3QT1 - chains A and E of the 12 polymer chains in the assembly; structure by X-ray diffraction, 4.30 A resolution (low resolution: residue-level contacts below are approximate; hydrogen-bond / salt-bridge calls are withheld).

Chain A:
Protein: DNA-directed RNA polymerase II subunit RPB1
Organism: Saccharomyces cerevisiae
Notes: EC 2.7.7.6
Reference sequence: P04050 (RPB1_YEAST); residue numbers follow UniProt; this construct covers 1-1733
Chain sequence (1733 residues; each row starts with the number of its first residue):
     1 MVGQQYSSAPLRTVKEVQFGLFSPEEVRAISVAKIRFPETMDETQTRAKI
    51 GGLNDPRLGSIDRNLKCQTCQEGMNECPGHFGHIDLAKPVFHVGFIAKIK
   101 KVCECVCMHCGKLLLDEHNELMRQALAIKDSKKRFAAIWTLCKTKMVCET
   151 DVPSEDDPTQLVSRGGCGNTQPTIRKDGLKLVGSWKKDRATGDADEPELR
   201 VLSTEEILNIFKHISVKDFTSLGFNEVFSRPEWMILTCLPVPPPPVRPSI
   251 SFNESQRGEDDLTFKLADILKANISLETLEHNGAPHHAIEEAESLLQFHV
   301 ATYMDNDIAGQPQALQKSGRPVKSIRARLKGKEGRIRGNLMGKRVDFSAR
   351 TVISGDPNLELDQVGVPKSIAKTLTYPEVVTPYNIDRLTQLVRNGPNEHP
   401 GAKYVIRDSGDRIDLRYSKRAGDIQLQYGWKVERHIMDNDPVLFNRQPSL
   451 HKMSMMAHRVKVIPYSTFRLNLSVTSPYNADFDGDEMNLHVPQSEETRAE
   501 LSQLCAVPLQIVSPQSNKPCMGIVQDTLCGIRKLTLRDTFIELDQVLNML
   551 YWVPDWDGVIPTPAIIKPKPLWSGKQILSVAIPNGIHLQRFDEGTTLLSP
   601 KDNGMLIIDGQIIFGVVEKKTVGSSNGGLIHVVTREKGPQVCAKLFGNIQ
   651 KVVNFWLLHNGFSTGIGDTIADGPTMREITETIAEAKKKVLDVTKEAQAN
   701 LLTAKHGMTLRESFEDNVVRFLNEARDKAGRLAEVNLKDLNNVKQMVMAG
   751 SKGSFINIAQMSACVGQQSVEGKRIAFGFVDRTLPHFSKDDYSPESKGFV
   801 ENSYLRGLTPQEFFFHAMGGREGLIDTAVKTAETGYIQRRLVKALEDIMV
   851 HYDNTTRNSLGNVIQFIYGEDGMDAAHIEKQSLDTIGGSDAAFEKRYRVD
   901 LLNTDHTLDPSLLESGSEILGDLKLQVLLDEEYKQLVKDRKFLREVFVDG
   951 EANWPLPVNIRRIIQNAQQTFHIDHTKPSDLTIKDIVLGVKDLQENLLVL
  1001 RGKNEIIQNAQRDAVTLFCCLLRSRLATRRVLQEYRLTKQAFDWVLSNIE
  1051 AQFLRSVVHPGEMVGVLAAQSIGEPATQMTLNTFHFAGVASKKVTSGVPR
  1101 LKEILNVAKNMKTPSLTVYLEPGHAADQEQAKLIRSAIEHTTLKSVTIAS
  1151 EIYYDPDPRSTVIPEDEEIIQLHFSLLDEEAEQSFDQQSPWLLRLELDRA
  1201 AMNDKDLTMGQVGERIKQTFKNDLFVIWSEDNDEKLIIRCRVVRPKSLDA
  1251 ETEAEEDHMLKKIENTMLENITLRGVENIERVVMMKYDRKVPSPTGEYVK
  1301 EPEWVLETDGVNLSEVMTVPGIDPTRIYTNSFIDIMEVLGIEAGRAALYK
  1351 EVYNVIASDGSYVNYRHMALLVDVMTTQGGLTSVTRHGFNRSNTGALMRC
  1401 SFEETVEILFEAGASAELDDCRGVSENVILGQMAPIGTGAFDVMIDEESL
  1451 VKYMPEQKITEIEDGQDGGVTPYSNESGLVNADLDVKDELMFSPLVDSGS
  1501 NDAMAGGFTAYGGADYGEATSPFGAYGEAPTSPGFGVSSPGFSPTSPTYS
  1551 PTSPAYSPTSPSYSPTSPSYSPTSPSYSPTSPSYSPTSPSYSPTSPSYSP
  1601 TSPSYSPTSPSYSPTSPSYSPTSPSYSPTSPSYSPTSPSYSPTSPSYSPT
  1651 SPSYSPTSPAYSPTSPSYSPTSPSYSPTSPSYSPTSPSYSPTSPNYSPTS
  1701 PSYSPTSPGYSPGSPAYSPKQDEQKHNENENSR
Unresolved in the structure: 1, 187-194, 1082-1091, 1176-1186, 1245-1253, 1456-1733
Ion coordination: Zn2+ site 1: C67, C70, C77, H80; Zn2+ site 2: C107, C110, C148, C167; Mg2+: D481, D483
UniProt features mapped onto this chain:
  - region: P248 to D260 (Lid loop), N306 to K323 (Rudder loop), P810 to E822 (Bridging helix)
  - binding site (Zn(2+)): C67, C70, C77, H80, C107, C110, C148, C167
  - binding site (Mg(2+)): D481, D483, D485
  - modified residue: T1471 (Phosphothreonine)
  - cross-link (Glycyl lysine isopeptide (Lys-Gly)): K695 (interchain with G-Cter in ubiquitin), K1246 (interchain with G-Cter in ubiquitin), K1350 (interchain with G-Cter in ubiquitin)
  - natural variant: S1653 to P1659 (deletion: In strain: A364A)
  - mutagenesis: K1246 (K1246R: Impairs ubiquitination during transcription stress)

Chain E:
Protein: DNA-directed RNA polymerases I, II, and III subunit RPABC1
Organism: Saccharomyces cerevisiae
Notes: EC 2.7.7.6
Reference sequence: P20434 (RPAB1_YEAST); residues 1-215 here = UniProt positions 1-215
Chain sequence (215 residues; each row starts with the number of its first residue):
     1 MDQENERNISRLWRAFRTVKEMVKDRGYFITQEEVELPLEDFKAKYCDSM
    51 GRPQRKMMSFQANPTEESISKFPDMGSLWVEFCDEPSVGVKTMKTFVIHI
   101 QEKNFQTGIFVYQNNITPSAMKLVPSIPPATIETFNEAALVVNITHHELV
   151 PKHIRLSSDEKRELLKRYRLKESQLPRIQRADPVALYLGLKRGEVVKIIR
   201 KSETSGRYASYRICM
Unresolved in the structure: 1

Chain A / chain E interface:
Residue-residue contacts (78; chain A residue first):
  R857(A) - Y168(E)
  R857(A) - L170(E)
  R857(A) - Q174(E)
  L860(A) - Q174(E)
  G861(A) - Q174(E)
  N862(A) - S173(E)
  N862(A) - Q174(E)
  N862(A) - R177(E)
  V863(A) - L170(E)
  V863(A) - Q174(E)
  V863(A) - P176(E)
  Q865(A) - Y208(E)
  F866(A) - Y168(E)
  F866(A) - Y208(E)
  F866(A) - Y211(E)
  I867(A) - Y168(E)
  G869(A) - T204(E)
  E870(A) - R200(E)
  E870(A) - S202(E)
  E870(A) - T204(E)
  E870(A) - S205(E)
  E870(A) - Y208(E)
  D871(A) - T204(E)
  F942(A) - K201(E)
  F942(A) - R207(E)
  E945(A) - K201(E)
  V946(A) - K201(E)
  W954(A) - E203(E)
  K1003(A) - R167(E)
  N1004(A) - E163(E)
  N1004(A) - R167(E)
  I1006(A) - E163(E)
  I1006(A) - L164(E)
  I1006(A) - R167(E)
  D1013(A) - S205(E)
  D1013(A) - R207(E)
  D1013(A) - A209(E)
  A1014(A) - S205(E)
  T1016(A) - S205(E)
  L1017(A) - S205(E)
  L1017(A) - G206(E)
  M1317(A) - V142(E)
  T1318(A) - R11(E)
  T1318(A) - R14(E)
  T1318(A) - V141(E)
  P1324(A) - V142(E)
  T1325(A) - H146(E)
  T1325(A) - H147(E)
  T1325(A) - E148(E)
  R1326(A) - E148(E)
  I1327(A) - H147(E)
  E1337(A) - P183(E)
  V1338(A) - I144(E)
  V1338(A) - P183(E)
  L1339(A) - I144(E)
  L1339(A) - H147(E)
  L1339(A) - P183(E)
  L1339(A) - V184(E)
  G1340(A) - D182(E)
  G1340(A) - V184(E)
  I1341(A) - I178(E)
  I1341(A) - D182(E)
  E1342(A) - P151(E)
  E1342(A) - H153(E)
  E1342(A) - I198(E)
  E1342(A) - R200(E)
  E1342(A) - R212(E)
  A1343(A) - L149(E)
  R1345(A) - R200(E)
  Y1349(A) - E203(E)
  Y1365(A) - E203(E)
  R1366(A) - T204(E)
  D1373(A) - R200(E)
  T1376(A) - R212(E)
  T1377(A) - P176(E)
  T1377(A) - R177(E)
  Q1378(A) - R177(E)
  G1379(A) - Q179(E)
Other interface residues (no listed pair), chain A (51 interface residues in all): I864, F947, S1314, V1319, P1320, Y1328, A1346
Other interface residues (no listed pair), chain E (42 interface residues in all): A138, V150, S210, M215

Summary:
The interface between chain A and chain E involves 51 residues on one side and 42 on the other. Curated
annotation (UniProt) lists 8 Zn2+-binding residues, 3 Mg2+-binding residues and one mutagenesis site on chain
A.
Chain A is DNA-directed RNA polymerase II subunit RPB1 and chain E is DNA-directed RNA polymerases I, II, and
III subunit RPABC1, both from Saccharomyces cerevisiae; the structure, RNA polymerase II variant containing A
Chimeric RPB9-C11 subunit, was determined by X-ray diffraction.
